Entry 7NEQ (electron microscopy, 3.12 A resolution); this record covers chains A and E of the 6 polymer chains in the assembly.

Chain A:
Molecule: ATP-binding cassette sub-family G member 2
From: Homo sapiens
Notes: EC 7.6.2.2
UniProt: Q9UNQ0 (ABCG2_HUMAN); numbering as in UniProt (aligned over 1-655)
Sequence (655 residues; numbered 1 to 655; the number before each row is that of its first residue):
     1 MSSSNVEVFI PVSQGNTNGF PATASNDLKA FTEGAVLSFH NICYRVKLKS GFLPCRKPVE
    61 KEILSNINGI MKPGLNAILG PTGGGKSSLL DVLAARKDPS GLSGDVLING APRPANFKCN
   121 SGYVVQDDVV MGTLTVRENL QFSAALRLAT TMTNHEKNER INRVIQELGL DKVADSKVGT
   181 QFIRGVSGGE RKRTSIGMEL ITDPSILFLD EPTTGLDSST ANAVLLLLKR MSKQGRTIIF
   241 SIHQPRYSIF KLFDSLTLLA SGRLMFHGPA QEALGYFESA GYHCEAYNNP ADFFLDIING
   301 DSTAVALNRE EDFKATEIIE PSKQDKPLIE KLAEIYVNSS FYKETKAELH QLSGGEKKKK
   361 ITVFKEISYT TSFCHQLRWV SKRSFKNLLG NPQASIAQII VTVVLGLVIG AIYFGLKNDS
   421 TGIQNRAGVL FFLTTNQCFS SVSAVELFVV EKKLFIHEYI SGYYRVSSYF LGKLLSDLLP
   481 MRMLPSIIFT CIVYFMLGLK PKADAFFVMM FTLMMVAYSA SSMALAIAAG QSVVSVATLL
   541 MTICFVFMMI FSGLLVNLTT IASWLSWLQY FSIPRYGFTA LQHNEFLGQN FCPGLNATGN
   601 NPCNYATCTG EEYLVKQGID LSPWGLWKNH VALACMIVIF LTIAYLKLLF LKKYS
Unresolved in the structure: 1-34, 47-60, 302-327, 355-368, 655
UniProt features mapped onto this chain:
  - binding site (ATP): Gly80 to Ser87, Arg184 to Glu190, Glu211, His243
  - site (Not glycosylated): Asn418, Asn557
  - modified residue: Thr362 (Phosphothreonine)
  - glycosylation: Asn596 (N-linked (GlcNAc...) asparagine)
  - natural variant: Val12 (V12M: Found in Jr(a-) blood group phenotype), Gln141 (Q141K: Associated with high serum levels of uric acid and increased risk of gout), Arg147 (R147W: Loss of protein expression), Thr153 (T153M: Decreased protein abundance), Lys360 (deletion: No effect on protein abundance), Phe373 (F373C: Decreased protein abundance), Thr421 (T421A: No effect on protein abundance), Thr434 (T434M: No effect on protein abundance), Ser476 (S476P: No effect on protein abundance), Ser572 (S572R: Decreased protein abundance), Asp620 (D620N: No effect on protein abundance)
  - mutagenesis: Met71 (M71V: Decreased protein abundance. No effect on substrate transmembrane transport), Lys86 (K86M: Decreased protein abundance. Decreased localization to the plasma membrane and retained intracellularly. Loss of ATPase-coupled transmembrane transporter activity), Glu211 (E211Q: Decreased estrone-3 sulfate ATPase-coupled transmembrane transporter activity. Decreased substrate-induced ATP hydrolysis ...), Thr362 (T362A: Loss of phosphorylation by PIM1. Decreased localization to the plasma membrane. Decreased homooligomerization. Loss of function in resistance to drug treatment ...), Arg383 (R383C: Loss of protein expression), Asn418 (N418Q: No effect), Thr435 (T435A: No effect on stability. Increased estrone-3 sulfate ATPase-coupled transmembrane transporter activity. Increased substrate-induced ATP hydrolysis. Increased substrate transport ...), Asn436 (N436A: No effect on stability. Decreased estrone-3 sulfate ATPase-coupled transmembrane transporter activity. Decreased substrate-induced ATP hydrolysis. Decreased substrate transport), Phe439 (F439A: No effect on stability. Decreased estrone-3 sulfate ATPase-coupled transmembrane transporter activity. Decreased substrate-induced ATP hydrolysis. Decreased substrate transport), Arg482 (R482D: Decreases ATPase activity; R482G/N/S/T: Increases ATPase activity; R482K/I/M/Y: No change in ATPase activity; R482T/Y: Decreases transport activity), Val546 (V546A: No effect on stability. No effect on estrone-3 sulfate ATPase-coupled transmembrane transporter activity. No effect on substrate-induced ATP hydrolysis. No effect on substrate transport ...), Met549 (M549A: No effect on stability. No effect on estrone-3 sulfate ATPase-coupled transmembrane transporter activity. No effect on substrate-induced ATP hydrolysis. No effect on substrate transport), 7 further mutagenesis entries in UniProt
Cystine bridges: Cys592-Cys608
Covalently attached groups: N-acetylglucosamine (NAG) linked to Asn596
Residues lining bound ligands:
  - tariquidar (R1H): Phe432, Thr435, Asn436, Phe439, Ser440, Val442, Thr542, Val546, Met549
  - U9N ([(2S)-3-[2-azanylethoxy(oxidanyl)phosphoryl]oxy-2-decanoyloxy-propyl] octadecanoate): Ala526, Ile527, Leu540, Ile543, Cys544, Phe547, Met548, Phe551, Leu568, Phe571, Ile643, Lys647
From the paper describing this entry:
  - binding site for tariquidar: Leu405, Phe432, Asn436, Phe439, Ser440, Val442, Thr542, Val546, Met549
  - mutagenesis - N436A, F439A: decreased catalytic activity
  - mutagenesis - N436A, F439A: abolished catalytic activity on tariquidar

Chain E:
Molecule: 5D3(Fab) light chain variable domain
From: Mus musculus
Notes: antibody fragment or engineered binder
Sequence (214 residues; each row starts with the number of its first residue):
     1 DIVLTQSPSS FSVSLGDRVT ISCKASGYIL NRLAWYQQKP GNAPRLLISG ATSLETGFPS
    61 RFSGTGSGKD YTLSISSLQT EDVGTYYCQQ YWSTPWTFGG GTKLEIRRAD AAPTVSIFPP
   121 SSEQLTSGGA SVVCFLNNFY PKDINVKWKI DGSERQNGVL NSWTDQDSKD STYSMSSTLT
   181 LTKDEYERHN SYTCEATHKT STSPIVKSFN RNEC
Unresolved in the structure: 108-214
Cystine bridges: Cys23-Cys88

Chain A / chain E interface:
Residue-residue contacts (14):
  Gly599(A) with Asn31(E)
  Asn600(A) with Gly50(E), hydrogen bond (side chain-backbone); Thr52(E), hydrogen bond; Ser53(E), hydrogen bond
  Asn601(A) with Arg32(E)
  Asn604(A) with Arg32(E)
  Glu611(A) with Leu30(E)
  Glu612(A) with Leu30(E); Arg32(E), salt bridge
  Val615(A) with Tyr28(E); Leu30(E), hydrophobic; Trp92(E), hydrophobic
  Lys616(A) with Trp92(E)
  Leu621(A) with Tyr28(E)
Other interface residues (no listed pair), chain A (10 interface residues in all): Ser622
Other interface residues (no listed pair), chain E (9 interface residues in all): Tyr91

Overview:
The interface between chain A and chain E involves 10 residues on one side and 9 on the other; the contacts
include 3 hydrogen bonds and 1 salt bridge. Polar pairs include Glu612(A)-Arg32(E), Asn600(A)-Gly50(E) and
Asn600(A)-Thr52(E). The paper reports a binding site for tariquidar at Leu405(A), Phe432(A) and Asn436(A)
among others; N436A and F439A of chain A reduce catalytic activity.
Here chain A is ATP-binding cassette sub-family G member 2 (Homo sapiens) and chain E is 5D3(Fab) light chain
variable domain (Mus musculus). Entry 7NEQ (Structure of tariquidar-bound ABCG2) was determined by electron
microscopy, deposited together with 7NEZ and 7NFD.
